5I86 - chain A; structure by X-ray diffraction, 1.05 A resolution.

[Chain A]
Protein: CREB-binding protein
From: Homo sapiens
Notes: fragment: bromodomain
UniProt: Q92793 (CBP_HUMAN); numbering as in UniProt (aligned over 1082-1197)
Chain sequence (118 residues; numbered 1080 to 1197; the number before each row is that of its first residue):
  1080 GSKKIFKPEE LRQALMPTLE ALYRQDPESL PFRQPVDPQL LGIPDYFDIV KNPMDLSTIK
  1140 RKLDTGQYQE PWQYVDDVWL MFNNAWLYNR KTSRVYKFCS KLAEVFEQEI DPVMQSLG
Disordered / not traced: 1080-1081, 1197
Differences from the reference sequence: expression tag (1080-1081)
UniProt features mapped onto this chain:
  - region: Asn1162 to Lys1180 (Interaction with ASF1A)
Residues lining bound ligands: 69A ((4R)-N-benzyl-4-methyl-2-oxo-2,3,4,5-tetrahydro-1H-1,5-benzodiazepine-6-carboxamide): Pro1110, Val1115, Leu1120, Ile1122, Tyr1125, Ala1164, Tyr1167, Asn1168, Arg1173, Val1174, Phe1177
From the paper describing this entry:
  - binding site for 69A: Pro1110

[Overview]
Ligands of chain A: compound 69A. The paper reports a binding site for 69A at Pro1110.
Chain A is CREB-binding protein (Homo sapiens); the structure, Crystal structure of the bromodomain of human
CREBBP bound to the benzodiazepinone G02778174, was determined by X-ray diffraction, deposited together with
5I83, 5I89, 5I8B and 5I8G.
